8Y6X - chains A and E of the 4 polymer chains in the assembly; structure by X-ray diffraction, 3.40 A resolution.

== Chain A ==
Name: Major histocompatibility complex class I-related gene protein
Source organism: Homo sapiens
Reference sequence: Q95460 (HMR1_HUMAN); residues 1-270 here correspond to UniProt positions 23-292 (UniProt number = residue number + 22)
Sequence (271 residues; each row starts with the number of its first residue; note: 1 number in that range is skipped by the numbering (no residue carries it; nothing is unmodelled there); numbering starts at 0):
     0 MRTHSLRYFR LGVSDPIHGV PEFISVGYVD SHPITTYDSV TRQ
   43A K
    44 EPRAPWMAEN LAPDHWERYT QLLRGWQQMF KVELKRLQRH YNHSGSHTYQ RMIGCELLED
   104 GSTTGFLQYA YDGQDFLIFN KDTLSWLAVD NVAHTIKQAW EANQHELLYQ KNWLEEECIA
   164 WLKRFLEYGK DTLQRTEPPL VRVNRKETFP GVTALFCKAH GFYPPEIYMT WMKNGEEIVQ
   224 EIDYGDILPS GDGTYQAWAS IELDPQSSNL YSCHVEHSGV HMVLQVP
Disordered / not traced: 190-195
Cystine bridges: Cys98-Cys161, Cys200-Cys256
Covalent attachments: compound A1LXU linked to Lys43A
Differences from the reference sequence: initiating methionine (0); engineered mutation Ser261 (Cys283 in Q95460)
Ligand contacts: A1LXU (5-(2-oxidanylidenepropyl)-8-[(2S,3S,4R)-2,3,4,5-tetrakis(oxidanyl)pentyl]-1,7-dihydropteridine-2,4,6-trione): Tyr7, Arg9, Ser24, Thr34, His58, Tyr62, Leu66, Trp69, Arg94, Ile96, Tyr152, Gln153, Trp156
UniProt features mapped onto this chain:
  - binding site (5-(2-oxoethylideneamino)-6-(D-ribitylamino)uracil): Arg9, Ser24, Lys43A, Arg94, Tyr152, Gln153
  - binding site (5-(2-oxopropylideneamino)-6-(D-ribitylamino)uracil): Arg9, Ser24, Lys43A, Arg94, Tyr152, Gln153
  - binding site (7-hydroxy-6-methyl-8-(1-D-ribityl)lumazine): Arg9, Ser24, Lys43A, Arg94, Tyr152, Gln153
  - binding site (8-(9H-purin-6-yl)-2-oxa-8-azabicyclo[3.3.1]nona-3,6-diene-4,6-dicarbaldehyde): Arg9, Lys43A, His58, Arg94
  - binding site (2-amino-4-oxopteridine-6-carbaldehyde): Lys43A
  - binding site (pyridoxal): Lys43A
  - glycosylation: Asn85 (N-linked (GlcNAc...) asparagine)

== Chain E ==
Name: MAIT T cell receptor (A-F7) beta chain
Source organism: Homo sapiens
Sequence (245 residues; each row starts with the number of its first residue):
     1 NAGVTQTPKF QVLKTGQSMT LQCAQDMNHN SMYWYRQDPG MGLRLIYYSA SEGTTDKGEV
    61 PNGYNVSRLN KREFSLRLES AAPSQTSVYF CASSVWTGEG SGELFFGEGS RLTVLEDLKN
   121 VFPPEVAVFE PSEAEISHTQ KATLVCLATG FYPDHVELSW WVNGKEVHSG VCTDPQPLKE
   181 QPALNDSRYA LSSRLRVSAT FWQNPRNHFR CQVQFYGLSE NDEWTQDRAK PVTQIVSAEA
   241 WGRAD
Disordered / not traced: 1-2, 245
Cystine bridges: Cys23-Cys91, Cys146-Cys211

== How chain A and chain E interact ==
Pairs across the interface (26; chain A residue first):
  Arg41(A) with Gly53(E), hydrogen bond (side chain-backbone); Thr54(E)
  Glu60(A) with Asp56(E); Lys57(E), salt bridge
  Arg61(A) with Tyr48(E), hydrogen bond
  Gln64(A) with Tyr48(E); Ala50(E); Thr54(E), hydrogen bond; Thr55(E); Asp56(E)
  Leu65(A) with Thr97(E)
  Arg67(A) with Thr54(E), hydrogen bond
  Gly68(A) with Ser51(E); Trp96(E)
  Trp69(A) with Thr97(E), hydrogen bond (side chain-backbone); Gly98(E)
  Gln71(A) with Ser51(E); Trp96(E)
  Met72(A) with Trp96(E), hydrophobic
  Asn146(A) with Ser101(E), hydrogen bond
  His148(A) with Ser101(E)
  Glu149(A) with Glu99(E); Gly100(E), hydrogen bond (side chain-backbone); Ser101(E), hydrogen bond
  Tyr152(A) with Gly98(E), hydrogen bond (side chain-backbone); Gly100(E)
Interface residues without a listed pair, chain E (16 interface residues in all): Asn30, Gly102

== Overview ==
Chain A and chain E form an interface of 14 and 16 residues respectively, with 9 hydrogen bonds and 1 salt
bridge. Among the polar pairs are Glu60(A)-Lys57(E), Arg41(A)-Gly53(E) and Arg61(A)-Tyr48(E). Covalently
linked compound A1LXU: at Lys43A(A).
Chain A is Major histocompatibility complex class I-related gene protein and chain E is MAIT T cell receptor
(A-F7) beta chain, both from Homo sapiens; the structure, Crystal structure of ternary complex of human MR1,
ligand #4, and MAIT-TCR A-F7, was determined by X-ray diffraction.
